PDB entry 6W1A | X-ray diffraction, 2.80 A resolution | chains A and B of the 4 polymer chains in the assembly

[Chain A (and B)]
Protein: Transcriptional regulator
From: Streptococcus dysgalactiae
Notes: chain B of this document is another copy of the same molecule, construct and numbering; everything in this record applies to it too
UniProt: A0A0J9X288 (A0A0J9X288_STRDY); residues 1-284 here = UniProt positions 1-284
Chain sequence (284 residues; row label = number of the first residue in the row):
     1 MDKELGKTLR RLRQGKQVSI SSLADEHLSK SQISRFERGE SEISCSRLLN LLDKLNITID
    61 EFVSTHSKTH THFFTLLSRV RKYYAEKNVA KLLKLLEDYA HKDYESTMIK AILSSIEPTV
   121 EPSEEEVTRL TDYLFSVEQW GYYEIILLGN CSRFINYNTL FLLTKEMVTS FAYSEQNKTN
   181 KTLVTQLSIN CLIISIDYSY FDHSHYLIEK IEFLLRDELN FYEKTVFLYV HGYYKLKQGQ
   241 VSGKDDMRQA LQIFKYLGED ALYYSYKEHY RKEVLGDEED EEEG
Disordered / not traced: 1-2, 277-284 (chain B: 1-3, 277-284)

[Chain A / chain B interface]
Pairs across the interface - 88 pairs, chain A then chain B:
  Lys-3(A) with His-27(B); Ser-46(B); Asn-50(B)
  Leu-5(A) with Ser-46(B)
  Leu-12(A) with Gln-139(B)
  Gly-15(A) with Ser-136(B); Val-137(B); Glu-138(B), hydrogen bond (backbone-backbone)
  Lys-16(A) with Tyr-133(B); Glu-144(B), salt bridge
  Gln-17(A) with Ser-136(B), hydrogen bond (side chain-backbone); Glu-138(B)
  Glu-42(A) with Ser-44(B); Ser-46(B)
  Ile-43(A) with Cys-45(B), hydrogen bond (backbone-backbone)
  Ser-44(A) with Glu-42(B), hydrogen bond; Ile-43(B)
  Cys-45(A) with Cys-45(B), disulfide
  Ser-46(A) with Glu-42(B), hydrogen bond
  Leu-48(A) with Cys-45(B), hydrophobic
  Leu-49(A) with Val-63(B), hydrophobic
  Asp-53(A) with Thr-71(B); His-72(B), hydrogen bond (side chain-backbone)
  Asn-56(A) with Phe-73(B); Glu-105(B); Tyr-143(B)
  Ile-59(A) with Ile-59(B), hydrophobic; Val-63(B), hydrophobic
  Asp-60(A) with Asp-60(B); Asn-177(B)
  Glu-61(A) with Gly-141(B); Tyr-142(B), hydrogen bond (side chain-backbone); Asn-180(B), hydrogen bond
  Val-63(A) with Ile-59(B), hydrophobic
  Ser-64(A) with Tyr-173(B); Ser-174(B)
  Thr-65(A) with Gln-139(B)
  Thr-71(A) with Asp-53(B)
  His-72(A) with Asp-53(B), hydrogen bond (backbone-side chain)
  Phe-73(A) with Asn-56(B)
  Phe-74(A) with Gln-176(B)
  Tyr-133(A) with Lys-16(B)
  Ser-136(A) with Gly-15(B)
  Glu-138(A) with Gly-15(B), hydrogen bond (backbone-backbone)
  Gly-141(A) with Glu-61(B)
  Tyr-142(A) with Glu-61(B), hydrogen bond (backbone-side chain); Gln-176(B)
  Tyr-143(A) with Asn-56(B)
  Glu-144(A) with Lys-16(B), salt bridge
  Ser-174(A) with Ser-64(B)
  Glu-175(A) with Lys-68(B); Phe-74(B)
  Gln-176(A) with Phe-74(B); Tyr-142(B)
  Asn-177(A) with Asp-60(B), hydrogen bond; Gln-176(B); Asn-177(B), hydrogen bond
  Thr-179(A) with Gln-176(B), hydrogen bond (side chain-backbone); Asn-177(B)
  Asn-180(A) with Glu-61(B), hydrogen bond
  Gln-186(A) with Leu-219(B)
  Leu-219(A) with Gln-186(B); Tyr-222(B), hydrophobic
  Phe-221(A) with Phe-221(B), hydrophobic; Tyr-222(B); Phe-254(B), hydrophobic; Leu-257(B), hydrophobic; Glu-259(B); Leu-262(B), hydrophobic
  Tyr-222(A) with Leu-219(B); Phe-221(B)
  Lys-224(A) with Leu-257(B); Glu-259(B), salt bridge
  Thr-225(A) with Leu-257(B)
  Leu-228(A) with Tyr-256(B)
  Gln-249(A) with Tyr-256(B)
  Ile-253(A) with Ile-253(B), hydrophobic; Tyr-256(B), hydrophobic
  Phe-254(A) with Phe-221(B), hydrophobic
  Tyr-256(A) with Leu-228(B); Gln-249(B); Gln-252(B), hydrogen bond
  Leu-257(A) with Phe-221(B), hydrophobic; Lys-224(B), hydrogen bond (backbone-side chain); Thr-225(B); Ile-253(B), hydrophobic
  Glu-259(A) with Phe-221(B); Lys-224(B), salt bridge
Interface residues without a listed pair, chain A (59 interface residues in all): Arg-47, Lys-68, His-70, Glu-105, Val-137, Tyr-173, Gln-252, Leu-262
Interface residues without a listed pair, chain B (57 interface residues in all): Leu-48, Leu-49, Thr-58, Ala-172, Glu-175, Thr-179
Disulfides between the chains: Cys-45(A)/Cys-45(B)

[In short]
59 residues of chain A and 57 residues of chain B are in contact; the contacts include 1 disulfide bond, 17
hydrogen bonds and 4 salt bridges. Among the polar pairs are Lys-16(A)/Glu-144(B), Lys-224(A)/Glu-259(B) and
Gln-17(A)/Ser-136(B).
Both chains are Transcriptional regulator (Streptococcus dysgalactiae). Entry 6W1A (Crystal structure of
Streptococcus dysgalactiae SHP pheromone receptor Rgg2 bound to DNA) was determined by X-ray diffraction,
deposited together with 6W1E, 6W1F and 7JI0.
